PDB entry 1ZGR | X-ray diffraction, 2.50 A resolution | chains A and B

== Chain A (and B) ==
Name: Mannose/glucose-specific lectin
From: Parkia platycephala
Notes: chain B of this document is another copy of the same molecule, construct and numbering; everything in this record applies to it too
Reference sequence: P83304 (LEC_PARPC); numbering as in UniProt (aligned over 1-447)
Chain sequence (447 residues; numbered 1 to 447; the number before each row is that of its first residue):
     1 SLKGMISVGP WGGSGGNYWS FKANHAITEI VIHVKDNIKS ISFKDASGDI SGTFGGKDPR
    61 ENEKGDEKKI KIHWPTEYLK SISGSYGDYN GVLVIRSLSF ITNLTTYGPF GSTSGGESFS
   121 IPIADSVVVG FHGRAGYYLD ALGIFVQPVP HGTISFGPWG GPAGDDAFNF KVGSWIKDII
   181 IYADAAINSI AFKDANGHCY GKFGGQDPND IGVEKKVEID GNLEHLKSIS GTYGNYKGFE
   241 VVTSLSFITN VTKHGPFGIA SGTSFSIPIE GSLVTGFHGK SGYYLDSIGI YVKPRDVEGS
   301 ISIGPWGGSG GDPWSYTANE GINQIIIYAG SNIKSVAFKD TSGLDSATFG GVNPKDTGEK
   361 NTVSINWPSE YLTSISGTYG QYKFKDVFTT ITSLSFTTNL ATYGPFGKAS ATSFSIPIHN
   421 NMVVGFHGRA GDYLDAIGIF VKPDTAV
Not modelled in the structure: 1-3, 445-447

== Interface between chain A and chain B ==
Pairs across the interface - 59 pairs, chain A then chain B:
  N17(A) with G48(B); I50(B)
  Y18(A) with D49(B); I50(B), hydrogen bond (backbone-backbone)
  W19(A) with I50(B)
  V31(A) with K57(B)
  H33(A) with K57(B)
  K44(A) with N17(B)
  G48(A) with N17(B), hydrogen bond (backbone-side chain)
  D49(A) with Y18(B)
  I50(A) with N17(B); Y18(B), hydrogen bond (backbone-backbone); W19(B); A135(B)
  S51(A) with S51(B); F54(B)
  G52(A) with T53(B); F54(B)
  T53(A) with G52(B); T53(B), hydrogen bond (backbone-backbone); K57(B)
  F54(A) with S51(B); G52(B)
  K57(A) with T53(B), hydrogen bond
  E61(A) with K64(B), salt bridge
  E67(A) with K57(B), salt bridge
  A135(A) with I50(B)
  E298(A) with D444(B)
  G299(A) with P443(B)
  S300(A) with N420(B), hydrogen bond (backbone-side chain)
  I301(A) with I301(B), hydrophobic; I418(B), hydrophobic; H419(B); N420(B); N421(B); V441(B), hydrophobic; K442(B); P443(B)
  S302(A) with I418(B); H419(B), hydrogen bond (backbone-backbone)
  I303(A) with P417(B)
  G304(A) with P417(B), hydrogen bond (backbone-backbone)
  W306(A) with P417(B)
  P417(A) with S302(B); I303(B); G304(B), hydrogen bond (backbone-backbone); W306(B)
  I418(A) with I301(B), hydrophobic; S302(B)
  H419(A) with I301(B); S302(B), hydrogen bond (backbone-backbone)
  N420(A) with S300(B), hydrogen bond (side chain-backbone); I301(B)
  N421(A) with I301(B)
  V441(A) with I301(B), hydrophobic
  K442(A) with I301(B)
  P443(A) with E298(B); G299(B); I301(B)
Other interface residues (no listed pair), chain B (31 interface residues in all): S42

== Summary ==
The interface between chain A and chain B involves 33 residues on one side and 31 on the other, with 11
hydrogen bonds and 2 salt bridges. Polar pairs include E61(A)-K64(B), E67(A)-K57(B) and G48(A)-N17(B).
Chain A and chain B are both Mannose/glucose-specific lectin (Parkia platycephala); the structure, Crystal
structure of the Parkia platycephala seed lectin, was determined by X-ray diffraction together with 1ZGS from
the same study.
